Entry 7ZWC (electron microscopy, 3.20 A resolution); this record covers chains M and N of the 10 polymer chains in the assembly.

== Chain M ==
Name: Transcription initiation factor IIB
Organism: Homo sapiens
Notes: EC 2.3.1.48
Reference sequence: Q00403 (TF2B_HUMAN); residues 1-316 here = UniProt positions 1-316
Sequence (316 residues; numbered 1 to 316; the number before each row is that of its first residue):
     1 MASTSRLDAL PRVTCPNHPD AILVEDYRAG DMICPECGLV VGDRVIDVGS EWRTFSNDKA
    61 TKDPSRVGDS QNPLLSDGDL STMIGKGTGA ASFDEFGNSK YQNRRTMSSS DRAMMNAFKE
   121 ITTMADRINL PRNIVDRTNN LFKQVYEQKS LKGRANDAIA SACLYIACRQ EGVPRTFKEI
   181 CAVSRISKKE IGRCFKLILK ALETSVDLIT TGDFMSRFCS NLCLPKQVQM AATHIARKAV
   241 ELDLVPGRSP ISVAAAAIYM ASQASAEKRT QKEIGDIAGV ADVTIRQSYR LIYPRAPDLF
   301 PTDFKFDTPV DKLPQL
Unresolved in the structure: 1-113, 315-316

== Chain N ==
Molecule: Non-template strand
Sequence (96 nucleotides; row label = number of the first residue in the row; numbers below 1 keep their minus sign (DA-34 is residue -34)):
   -34 AGTAGACACC ATCAGTGTAC TAGGACCCGA AAATTGAGTT ACAGAAGTAA CTGGTATACT
    26 CTGGTTTCTC TTCAGATCGC ATAAAACCTG GCAGGG
Unresolved in the structure: -34 to -27, 16-61

== Interface between chain M and chain N ==
Residue-residue contacts (9; chain M residue first):
  Tyr146(M) - DA15(N)  phosphate contact
  Ala155(M) - DA14(N)  phosphate contact
  Asn156(M) - DA14(N)  phosphate contact
  Lys189(M) - DG1(N)  salt bridge to the phosphate
  Lys189(M) - DA2(N)  phosphate contact
  Lys196(M) - DA2(N)  phosphate contact
  Lys196(M) - DG3(N)  salt bridge to the phosphate
  Arg286(M) - DA-5(N)  salt bridge to the phosphate
  Arg290(M) - DA-5(N)  salt bridge to the phosphate
Interface residues without a listed pair, chain M (8 interface residues in all): Arg193
Interface residues without a listed pair, chain N (7 interface residues in all): DG-6

== In short ==
8 residues of chain M face 7 of chain N across their interface; the contacts include 4 salt bridges. Polar
pairs include Lys189(M)-DG1(N), Lys196(M)-DG3(N) and Arg286(M)-DA-5(N).
Chain M is Transcription initiation factor IIB (Homo sapiens) and chain N is Non-template strand; the
structure, Structure of SNAPc:TBP-TFIIA-TFIIB sub-complex bound to U5 snRNA promoter, was determined by
electron microscopy together with 7ZXE from the same study.
